Entry 4G20 (X-ray diffraction, 2.90 A resolution); this record covers chains A and B.

Chain A:
Molecule: Vitamin D3 receptor A
Source organism: Danio rerio
Reference sequence: Q9PTN2 (VDRA_DANRE); numbering as in UniProt (aligned over 156-453)
Amino-acid sequence (300 residues; row label = number of the first residue in the row):
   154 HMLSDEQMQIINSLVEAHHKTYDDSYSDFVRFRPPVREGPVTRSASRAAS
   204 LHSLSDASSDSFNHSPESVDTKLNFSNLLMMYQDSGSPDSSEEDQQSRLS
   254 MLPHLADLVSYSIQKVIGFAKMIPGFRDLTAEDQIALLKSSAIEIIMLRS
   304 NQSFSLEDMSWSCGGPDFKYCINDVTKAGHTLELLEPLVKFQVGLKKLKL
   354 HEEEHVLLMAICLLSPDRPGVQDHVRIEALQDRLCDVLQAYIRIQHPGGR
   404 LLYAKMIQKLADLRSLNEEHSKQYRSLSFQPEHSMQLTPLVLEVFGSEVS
Disordered / not traced: 154-155, 191-250, 453
Differences from the reference sequence: expression tag (154-155)
Small-molecule neighbours: 484 (3-(5'-{2-[3,4-bis(hydroxymethyl)phenyl]ethyl}-2'-methyl-2-propylbiphenyl-4-yl)pentan-3-ol): Tyr175, Tyr179, Leu255, Leu258, Ala259, Leu261, Val262, Ser265, Ile296, Ile299, Met300, Arg302, Ser303, Ser306, Trp314, Cys316, Val328, Ala331, His333, Leu337, Leu338, Leu341, His423, Tyr427, Leu430, Leu440, Val444, Phe448

Chain B:
Molecule: Nuclear receptor coactivator 1
Notes: EC 2.3.1.48
Reference sequence: Q15788 (NCOA1_HUMAN); residues 687-701 here correspond to UniProt positions 686-700 (UniProt number = residue number - 1)
Amino-acid sequence (15 residues; row label = number of the first residue in the row):
   687 RHKILHRLLQEGSPS
Disordered / not traced: 697-701

How chain A and chain B interact:
Pairs across the interface (24; chain A residue first):
  Ile270(A) with Leu691(B), hydrophobic; Leu694(B), hydrophobic; Leu695(B), hydrophobic
  Lys274(A) with Leu694(B), hydrogen bond (side chain-backbone); Leu695(B); Gln696(B), hydrogen bond (side chain-backbone)
  Arg280(A) with Leu695(B), hydrogen bond (side chain-backbone); Gln696(B)
  Gln287(A) with Leu695(B)
  Ile288(A) with His688(B); Leu691(B), hydrophobic; His692(B)
  Leu291(A) with Leu695(B), hydrophobic
  Lys292(A) with His688(B), hydrogen bond; Leu691(B)
  Pro442(A) with Ile690(B)
  Leu443(A) with Ile690(B), hydrophobic
  Glu446(A) with His688(B); Lys689(B), hydrogen bond (side chain-backbone); Ile690(B), hydrogen bond (side chain-backbone); Leu691(B), hydrogen bond (side chain-backbone)
  Val447(A) with Leu691(B), hydrophobic
  Glu451(A) with His688(B), hydrogen bond (backbone-side chain)
  Val452(A) with His688(B)
Interface residues without a listed pair, chain A (15 interface residues in all): Gln267, Ala284

Overview:
15 residues of chain A and 8 residues of chain B are in contact; the contacts include 8 hydrogen bonds. Polar
contacts include Lys274(A)-Leu694(B), Lys274(A)-Gln696(B) and Arg280(A)-Leu695(B). Ligands of chain A:
compound 484.
Chain A is Vitamin D3 receptor A (Danio rerio) and chain B is Nuclear receptor coactivator 1; the structure,
Structural basis for the accommodation of bis- and tris-aromatic derivatives in Vitamin D Nuclear Receptor,
was determined by X-ray diffraction, deposited together with 4G1D, 4G1Y, 4G1Z, 4G21 and 4G2H.
